PDB entry 4EO1 | X-ray diffraction, 1.80 A resolution | chain A

Chain A:
Molecule: Attachment protein G3P
Source organism: Enterobacteria phage Ike
Notes: fragment: TolA binding domain
Reference sequence: P03663 (G3P_BPIKE); residues 111-180 here correspond to UniProt positions 130-199 (UniProt number = residue number + 19)
Amino-acid sequence (70 residues; row label = number of the first residue in the row):
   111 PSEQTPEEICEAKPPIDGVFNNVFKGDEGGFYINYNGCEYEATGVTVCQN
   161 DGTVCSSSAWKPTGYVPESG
Not modelled in the structure: 111-112, 180
Disulfide bonds: C120-C148, C158-C165
Ligand contacts: Mg2+ (MG): E121, A122, K123

Overview:
Ligands of chain A: Mg2+.
Chain A is Attachment protein G3P (Enterobacteria phage Ike); the structure, crystal structure of the TolA
binding domain from the filamentous phage IKe, was determined by X-ray diffraction together with 4EO0 from the
same study.
